7G90 - chains A and B; structure by X-ray diffraction, 1.91 A resolution.

# Chain A
Molecule: Transforming protein RhoA
Source organism: Homo sapiens
Notes: EC 3.6.5.2
Reference sequence: P61586 (RHOA_HUMAN); residues 1-184 here = UniProt positions 1-184
Sequence (185 residues; each row starts with the number of its first residue; numbering starts at 0):
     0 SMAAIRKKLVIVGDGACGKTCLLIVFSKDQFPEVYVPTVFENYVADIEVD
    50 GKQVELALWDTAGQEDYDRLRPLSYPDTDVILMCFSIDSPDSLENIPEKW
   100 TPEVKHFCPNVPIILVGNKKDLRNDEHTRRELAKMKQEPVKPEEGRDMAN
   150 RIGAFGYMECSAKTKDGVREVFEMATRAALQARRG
Not modelled in the structure: 0-2, 181-184
Construct notes: expression tag (0)
Residues lining bound ligands: Z1509195674 (ZA9; 4-[(3S)-piperidin-3-yl]-1H-indole): D67, R70, P71, P101, E102, H105, F106
UniProt features mapped onto this chain:
  - region: A61 to D78 (Switch II region)
  - motif: Y34 to Y42 (Effector region)
  - binding site (GTP): G12 to T19, F30 to T37, D59 to Q63, N117 to D120, S160 to K162
  - modified residue: Y34 (Microbial infection: O-AMP-tyrosine), T37 (Microbial infection: O-AMP-threonine), N41 (Microbial infection: ADP-ribosylasparagine), Q63 (5-glutamyl serotonin)
  - glycosylation: Y34 (Microbial infection: O-linked (GlcNAc) tyrosine), T37 (Microbial infection: O-alpha-linked (GlcNAc) threonine)
  - cross-link: K135 (Glycyl lysine isopeptide (Lys-Gly) (interchain with G-Cter in ubiquitin))

# Chain B
Molecule: Rho guanine nucleotide exchange factor 2
Source organism: Homo sapiens
Reference sequence: Q92974 (ARHG2_HUMAN); numbering as in UniProt (aligned over 206-448)
Sequence (245 residues; row label = number of the first residue in the row):
   204 SMEMDEKDFAADSWSLAVDSSFLQQHKKEVMKQQDVIYELIQTELHHVRT
   254 LKIMTRLFRTGMLEELHLEPGVVQGLFPCVDELSDIHTRFLSQLLERRRQ
   304 ALCPGSTRNFVIHRLGDLLISQFSGPSAEQMCKTYSEFCSRHSKALKLYK
   354 ELYARDKRFQQFIRKVTRPAVLKRHGVQECILLVTQRITKYPLLISRILQ
   404 HSHGIEEERQDLTTALGLVKELLSNVDEGIYQLEKGARLQEIYNR
Not modelled in the structure: 446-448
Construct notes: expression tag (204-205)
UniProt features mapped onto this chain:
  - modified residue: K353 (N6-acetyllysine)

# Chain A / chain B interface
Contacting residue pairs (64; chain A residue first):
  R5(A) - K376(B)  hydrogen bond (side chain-backbone)
  R5(A) - E382(B)  salt bridge
  K7(A) - L385(B)
  K27(A) - D215(B)  salt bridge
  V33(A) - S216(B)
  V33(A) - S218(B)
  V33(A) - L219(B)  hydrophobic
  Y34(A) - D215(B)
  Y34(A) - S216(B)
  Y34(A) - D238(B)
  Y34(A) - V239(B)
  Y34(A) - E242(B)  hydrogen bond
  Y34(A) - R400(B)  hydrogen bond
  V35(A) - R400(B)  hydrogen bond (backbone-side chain)
  P36(A) - E242(B)
  P36(A) - R400(B)
  T37(A) - V239(B)
  T37(A) - E242(B)  hydrogen bond
  T37(A) - L396(B)
  T37(A) - L397(B)
  T37(A) - R400(B)  hydrogen bond
  V38(A) - E242(B)  hydrogen bond (backbone-side chain)
  V38(A) - K393(B)
  F39(A) - K393(B)  hydrogen bond (backbone-side chain)
  E40(A) - T246(B)
  E40(A) - H249(B)  salt bridge
  E40(A) - L386(B)
  N41(A) - R377(B)  hydrogen bond (side chain-backbone)
  N41(A) - L386(B)
  Y42(A) - R377(B)
  V43(A) - K376(B)
  V43(A) - R377(B)
  D45(A) - K376(B)  salt bridge
  E54(A) - K376(B)  salt bridge
  W58(A) - E382(B)
  W58(A) - L385(B)  hydrophobic
  W58(A) - Q389(B)
  D59(A) - Q389(B)  hydrogen bond (backbone-side chain)
  A61(A) - L396(B)
  G62(A) - T392(B)
  G62(A) - L396(B)
  Q63(A) - T392(B)
  Y66(A) - T392(B)
  Y66(A) - L426(B)
  Y66(A) - S427(B)
  Y66(A) - D430(B)
  D67(A) - D430(B)  hydrogen bond (backbone-side chain)
  R68(A) - D430(B)  salt bridge
  R68(A) - E431(B)
  R68(A) - I433(B)
  L69(A) - C342(B)  hydrophobic
  L69(A) - T392(B)
  L69(A) - D430(B)  hydrogen bond (backbone-side chain)
  L69(A) - I433(B)  hydrophobic
  L72(A) - C342(B)
  L72(A) - H345(B)
  L72(A) - L385(B)
  L72(A) - T388(B)
  L72(A) - Q435(B)
  S73(A) - L385(B)
  S73(A) - Q389(B)  hydrogen bond
  P75(A) - L349(B)  hydrophobic
  D76(A) - K353(B)  salt bridge
  D76(A) - Q381(B)
Interface residues without a listed pair, chain B (35 interface residues in all): S346, I391, K423

# Overview
29 residues of chain A and 35 residues of chain B are in contact, with 13 hydrogen bonds and 7 salt bridges.
Polar contacts include R5(A)-E382(B), K27(A)-D215(B) and E40(A)-H249(B). Bound to chain A: Z1509195674.
Curated annotation (UniProt) lists 28 GTP-binding residues on chain A.
Here chain A is Transforming protein RhoA and chain B is Rho guanine nucleotide exchange factor 2, both from
Homo sapiens. Entry 7G90 (ARHGEF2 PanDDA analysis group deposition -- ARHGEF2 and RhoA in complex with
Z1509195674) was determined by X-ray diffraction.
